PDB entry 1YPU | X-ray diffraction, 2.05 A resolution | chains A and B

# Chain A (and B)
Name: oxidised low density lipoprotein (lectin-like) receptor 1
Organism: Homo sapiens
Notes: fragment: C-type lectin-like domain (Residues 136-273); chain B of this document is another copy of the same molecule, construct and numbering; everything in this record applies to it too
Reference sequence: P78380 (P78380_HUMAN); residues 136-270 here = UniProt positions 136-270
Chain sequence (135 residues; numbered 136 to 270; the number before each row is that of its first residue):
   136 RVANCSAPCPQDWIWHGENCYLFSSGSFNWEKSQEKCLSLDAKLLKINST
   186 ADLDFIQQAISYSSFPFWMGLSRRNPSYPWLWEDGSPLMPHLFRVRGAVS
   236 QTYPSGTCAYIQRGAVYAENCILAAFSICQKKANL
Not modelled in the structure: 136-139 (chain B: fully traced)
Disulfides: Cys-144/Cys-155, Cys-172/Cys-264, Cys-243/Cys-256
Curated features (UniProtKB/Swiss-Prot):
  - site: Asn-183 (Not glycosylated)
  - glycosylation: Asn-139 (N-linked (GlcNAc...) (complex) asparagine)
  - natural variant: Lys-167 (K167N: Myocardial infarction susceptibility)
  - mutagenesis: Cys-140 (C140S: Abolishes homodimerization), Cys-144 (C144S: Abolishes sorting into the cell surface and binding to acetylated LDL (AcLDL) while increasing N-glycosylation; when associated with S-155; S-172; S-243; S-256 and S-264), Trp-150 (W150A: Abolishes binding to acetylated LDL (AcLDL), probably due to inappropriate homodimerization), Cys-155 (C155S: Abolishes sorting into the cell surface and binding to acetylated LDL (AcLDL) while increasing N-glycosylation; when associated with S-144; S-172; S-243; S-256 and S-264), Cys-172 (C172S: Abolishes sorting into the cell surface and binding to acetylated LDL (AcLDL) while increasing N-glycosylation; when associated with S-144; S-155; S-243; S-256 and S-264), Asn-183 (N183Q: Does not affect glycosylation state), Gln-193 (Q193L: Impairs binding to acetylated LDL (AcLDL); when associated with 198-AA-199), Ser-198 to Ser-199 (Impairs binding to acetylated LDL (AcLDL); when associated with L-193), Arg-208 (R208N: Does not affect subcellular location but displays a strongly reduced affinity for acetylated LDL (AcLDL)), Arg-209 to Asn-210 (Abolishes binding to acetylated LDL (AcLDL)), Arg-209 (R209N: Does not affect binding to acetylated LDL (AcLDL)), His-226 (H226A: No effect; H226Q: Abolishes binding to acetylated LDL (AcLDL); when associated with N-229 and N-231), 8 further mutagenesis entries in UniProt

# How chain A and chain B interact
Disulfides between the chains: Cys-140(A)/Cys-140(B)
Pairs across the interface (41; chain A residue first):
  Cys-140(A) / Cys-140(B)  disulfide
  Ser-141(A) / Cys-140(B)
  Ala-142(A) / Pro-143(B)
  Ala-142(A) / Trp-150(B)  hydrophobic
  Pro-143(A) / Ala-142(B)
  Cys-144(A) / Trp-150(B)
  Gln-146(A) / Trp-150(B)
  Gln-146(A) / His-151(B)
  Gln-146(A) / Gly-152(B)  hydrogen bond (side chain-backbone)
  Asp-147(A) / Ile-149(B)
  Asp-147(A) / Trp-150(B)  hydrogen bond (backbone-backbone)
  Asp-147(A) / His-151(B)  salt bridge
  Asp-147(A) / Phe-190(B)
  Trp-148(A) / Ile-149(B)
  Ile-149(A) / Asp-147(B)
  Ile-149(A) / Trp-148(B)
  Ile-149(A) / Ile-149(B)  hydrophobic
  Trp-150(A) / Ala-142(B)  hydrophobic
  Trp-150(A) / Cys-144(B)
  Trp-150(A) / Pro-145(B)
  Trp-150(A) / Gln-146(B)
  Trp-150(A) / Asp-147(B)  hydrogen bond (backbone-backbone)
  His-151(A) / Gln-146(B)
  His-151(A) / Asp-147(B)  salt bridge
  Gly-152(A) / Gln-146(B)  hydrogen bond (backbone-side chain)
  Phe-158(A) / Tyr-197(B)
  Ser-159(A) / Tyr-197(B)  hydrogen bond (backbone-side chain)
  Ser-160(A) / Tyr-197(B)
  Phe-190(A) / Asp-147(B)
  Gln-193(A) / Ser-160(B)
  Ser-196(A) / Ser-159(B)
  Ser-196(A) / Ser-160(B)
  Ser-196(A) / Phe-261(B)
  Tyr-197(A) / Phe-158(B)  hydrophobic
  Tyr-197(A) / Ser-198(B)  hydrogen bond (backbone-side chain)
  Tyr-197(A) / Phe-200(B)
  Tyr-197(A) / Phe-202(B)  hydrophobic
  Tyr-197(A) / Phe-261(B)  hydrophobic
  Ser-198(A) / Tyr-197(B)  hydrogen bond (side chain-backbone)
  Phe-200(A) / Ser-196(B)
  Phe-200(A) / Tyr-197(B)  hydrophobic
Interface residues without a listed pair, chain A (25 interface residues in all): Pro-145, Ser-199, Phe-202, Phe-261
Interface residues without a listed pair, chain B (25 interface residues in all): Asn-139, Ala-194, Ser-199

# Summary
The chain A/chain B interface involves 25 residues from each chain; the contacts include 1 disulfide bond, 7
hydrogen bonds and 2 salt bridges. Polar pairs include Asp-147(A)/His-151(B), Gln-146(A)/Gly-152(B) and
Ser-159(A)/Tyr-197(B). From UniProt: 26 mutagenesis sites on chain A.
Chain A and chain B are both oxidised low density lipoprotein (lectin-like) receptor 1 (Homo sapiens); the
structure, Human Oxidized Low Density Lipoprotein Receptor LOX-1 C2 Space Group, was determined by X-ray
diffraction together with 1YPO and 1YPQ from the same study.
